PDB entry 8DZQ | electron microscopy, 2.82 A resolution | chains C and B of the 5 polymer chains in the assembly

# Chain C
Name: Guanine nucleotide-binding protein G(I)/G(S)/G(T) subunit beta-1
Organism: Homo sapiens
Reference sequence: P62873 (GBB1_HUMAN); residues 2-340 here = UniProt positions 2-340
Sequence (339 residues; row label = number of the first residue in the row):
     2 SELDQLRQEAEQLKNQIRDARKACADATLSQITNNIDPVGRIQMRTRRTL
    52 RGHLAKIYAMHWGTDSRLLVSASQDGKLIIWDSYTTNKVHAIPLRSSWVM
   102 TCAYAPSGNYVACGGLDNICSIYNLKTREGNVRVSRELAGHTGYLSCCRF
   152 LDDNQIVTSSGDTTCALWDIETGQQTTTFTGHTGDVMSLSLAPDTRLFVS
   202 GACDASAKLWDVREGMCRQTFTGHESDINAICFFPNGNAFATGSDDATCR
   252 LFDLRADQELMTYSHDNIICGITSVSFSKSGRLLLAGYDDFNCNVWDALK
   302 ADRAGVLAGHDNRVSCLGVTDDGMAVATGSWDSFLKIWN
Unresolved in the structure: 2, 30-31
Swiss-Prot annotation at these positions:
  - modified residue: Ser2 (N-acetylserine), His266 (Phosphohistidine)
  - natural variant: Leu30 (L30F: In MRD42; uncertain significance), Arg52 (R52G: In MRD42), Gly64 (G64V: In MRD42), Asp76 (D76E: In MRD42; D76G: In MRD42), Gly77 (G77S: In MRD42), Lys78 (K78R: In MRD42), Ile80 (I80N: In MRD42; I80T: In MRD42), His91 (H91R: In MRD42; uncertain significance), Ala92 (A92T: In MRD42), Pro94 (P94S: In MRD42), Leu95 (L95P: In MRD42), Arg96 (R96L: In MRD42), 5 further natural variant entries in UniProt

# Chain B
Name: Guanine nucleotide-binding protein G(o) subunit alpha
Organism: Homo sapiens
Reference sequence: P09471 (GNAO_HUMAN); numbering as in UniProt (aligned over 1-354)
Sequence (354 residues; each row starts with the number of its first residue):
     1 MGSTLSAEERAALERSKAIEKNLKEDGISAAKDVKLLLLGAGESGKNTIV
    51 KQMKIIHEDGFSGEDVKQYKPVVYSNTIQSLAAIVRAMDTLGIEYGDKER
   101 KADAKMVCDVVSRMEDTEPFSAELLSAMMRLWGDSGIQECFNRSREYQLN
   151 DSAKYYLDSLDRIGAADYQPTEQDILRTRVKTTGIVETHFTFKNLHFRLF
   201 DVGAQRSERKKWIHCFEDVTAIIFCVALSGYDQVLHEDETTNRMHASLKL
   251 FDSICNNKFFIDTSIILFLNKKDLFGEKIKKSPLTICFPEYTGPNTYEDA
   301 AAYIQAQFESKNRSPNKEIYCHMTCSTDTNNIQVVFDAVTDIIIANNLRG
   351 CGLY
Unresolved in the structure: 1-4, 55-182, 236-241
Construct notes: conflict Ser3 (Cys in P09471), Asn47 (Ser in P09471), Ala204 (Gly in P09471), Ala246 (Glu in P09471), Lys249 (Met in P09471), Ser326 (Ala in P09471)
Swiss-Prot annotation at these positions:
  - region: Lys35 to Lys46, Thr48 (G1 motif), Asp174 to Thr182 (G2 motif), Phe197 to Gly203, Gln205, Arg206 (G3 motif), Ile266 to Asp273 (G4 motif), Thr324, Cys325, Thr327 to Thr329 (G5 motif)
  - binding site (GTP): Glu43, Lys46, Thr48, Ser152, Leu176, Arg177, Thr178, Arg179, Asn270, Asp273, Cys325
  - binding site (Mg(2+)): Thr182
  - modified residue: Arg179 (ADP-ribosylarginine), Gln205 (5-glutamyl histamine), Cys351 (ADP-ribosylcysteine)
  - lipidation: Gly2 (N-myristoyl glycine), Cys351 (S-palmitoyl cysteine)
  - natural variant: Gly40 (G40R: In DEE17 and NEDIM; G40W: Found in a patient with intractable early-onset epilepsy), Gln52 (Q52P: Found in a patient with intractable early-onset epilepsy; Q52R: In DEE17), Ile56 (I56T: In NEDIM), Asp174 (D174G: In DEE17), Thr191 to Phe197 (deletion: In DEE17), Gly203 (G203R: In DEE17), Arg209 (R209C: In DEE17 and NEDIM; R209G: In NEDIM; R209H: In NEDIM; R209L: In NEDIM), Ala227 (A227V: In NEDIM), Ile279 (I279N: In DEE17)
  - mutagenesis: Cys351 (C351A: Strong loss of binding to ADGRG3)
What the authors report for this chain:
  - mutagenesis - C351A: decreased signaling with Kappa-type opioid receptor

# How chain C and chain B interact
Contacting residue pairs (42):
  Gly53(C) - Leu23(B)
  Leu55(C) - Leu23(B)
  Leu55(C) - Gly27(B)
  Lys57(C) - Asp218(B)  salt bridge
  Tyr59(C) - His214(B)
  Tyr59(C) - Cys215(B)
  Lys78(C) - Leu23(B)
  Ile80(C) - Leu23(B)  hydrophobic
  Asn88(C) - Ala12(B)
  Asn88(C) - Leu13(B)
  Asn88(C) - Ser16(B)  hydrogen bond
  Lys89(C) - Ser16(B)  hydrogen bond (backbone-side chain)
  Lys89(C) - Ile19(B)
  Lys89(C) - Glu20(B)  salt bridge
  Lys89(C) - Leu23(B)
  Val90(C) - Arg15(B)  hydrogen bond (backbone-side chain)
  His91(C) - Arg15(B)
  Ala92(C) - Ile19(B)  hydrophobic
  Trp99(C) - Ile185(B)  hydrophobic
  Trp99(C) - Glu187(B)
  Trp99(C) - Phe200(B)
  Leu117(C) - Gly184(B)
  Leu117(C) - Ile185(B)
  Asp118(C) - Thr183(B)
  Asp118(C) - Gly184(B)
  Asn119(C) - Gly184(B)
  Asn119(C) - Gln205(B)  hydrogen bond
  Gly144(C) - Gln205(B)
  Tyr145(C) - Gln205(B)
  Tyr145(C) - Lys211(B)
  Tyr145(C) - Trp212(B)
  Gly162(C) - Ser207(B)
  Asp186(C) - Ser207(B)  hydrogen bond
  Asp186(C) - Glu208(B)
  Met188(C) - Lys211(B)
  Cys204(C) - Lys211(B)
  Asp228(C) - Lys211(B)  salt bridge
  Asn230(C) - Lys211(B)
  Asp246(C) - Lys211(B)  salt bridge
  Arg314(C) - Phe259(B)
  Trp332(C) - His214(B)
  Trp332(C) - Glu217(B)
Also at the interface, not in a pair above, chain C (28 interface residues in all): Met101, Thr143
Also at the interface, not in a pair above, chain B (27 interface residues in all): Asp26, Lys210, Phe216, Lys258

# In short
Chain C and chain B form an interface of 28 and 27 residues respectively; the contacts include 5 hydrogen
bonds and 4 salt bridges. Polar contacts include Lys57(C)-Asp218(B), Lys89(C)-Glu20(B) and
Asp228(C)-Lys211(B). The paper reports that C351A of chain B reduces signaling with Kappa-type opioid
receptor.
Chain C is Guanine nucleotide-binding protein G(I)/G(S)/G(T) subunit beta-1 and chain B is Guanine
nucleotide-binding protein G(o) subunit alpha, both from Homo sapiens; the structure, momSalB bound Kappa
Opioid Receptor in complex with GoA, was determined by electron microscopy together with 8DZP, 8DZR and 8DZS
from the same study.
